PDB entry 1VEY | X-ray diffraction, 3.30 A resolution | chain A

[Chain A]
Name: Peptide deformylase
Source organism: Leptospira interrogans
Notes: EC 3.5.1.88
UniProtKB: Q93LE9 (DEF_LEPIN); residues 1-177 here correspond to UniProt positions 2-178 (UniProt number = residue number + 1)
Sequence (177 residues; row label = number of the first residue in the row):
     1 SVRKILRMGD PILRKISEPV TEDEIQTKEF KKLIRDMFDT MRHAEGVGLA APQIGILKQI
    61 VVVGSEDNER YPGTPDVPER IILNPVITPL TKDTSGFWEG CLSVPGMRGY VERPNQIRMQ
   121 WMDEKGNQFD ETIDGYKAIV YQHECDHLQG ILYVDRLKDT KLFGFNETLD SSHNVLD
Not modelled in the structure: 172-177
Bound ions: Zn2+: Cys101, His143, His147
Curated features (UniProtKB/Swiss-Prot):
  - active site: Glu144
  - binding site (Fe cation): Cys101, His143, His147
Reported in the primary citation:
  - Zn2+ coordination: Cys101, His147
  - contacts within the chain: Tyr71-Arg108 (cation-pi contact)

[Overview]
Cys101, His143 and His147 coordinate Zn2+. Curated annotation (UniProt) lists active-site residue Glu144 and 3
Fe cation-binding residues. The paper reports Zn2+ coordination by Cys101 and His147; contacts within the
chain involving Tyr71 and Arg108.
Chain A is Peptide deformylase (Leptospira interrogans); the structure, Crystal Structure of Peptide
Deformylase from Leptospira Interrogans (LiPDF) at pH7.0, was determined by X-ray diffraction (same
publication as 1VEV, 1VEZ, 1SZZ and 1SV2).
